PDB entry 5BPU | X-ray diffraction, 2.40 A resolution | chains A and B of the 3 polymer chains in the assembly

# Chain A (and B)
Molecule: Norrin
Source organism: Homo sapiens
Notes: chain B of this document is another copy of the same molecule, construct and numbering; everything in this record applies to it too
UniProt: Q00604 (NDP_HUMAN); residues 25-133 here = UniProt positions 25-133
Chain sequence (122 residues; numbered 22 to 143; the number before each row is that of its first residue):
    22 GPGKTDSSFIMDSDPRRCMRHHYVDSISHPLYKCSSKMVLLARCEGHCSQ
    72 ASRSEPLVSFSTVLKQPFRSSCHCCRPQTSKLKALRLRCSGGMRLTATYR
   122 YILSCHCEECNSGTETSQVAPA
Unresolved in the structure: 22-30, 142-143 (chain B: 22-34, 134-143)
Differences from the reference sequence: expression tag (22-24, 134-143)
Cystine bridges: Cys39-Cys96, Cys55-Cys110, Cys65-Cys126, Cys69-Cys128
UniProt features mapped onto this chain:
  - natural variant: Arg38 (R38C: In ND and EVR2), Cys39 (C39R: In ND), Arg41 (R41K: In EVR2; R41S: In persistent fetal vasculature syndrome), His42 (H42R: In EVR2), His43 (H43Q: In ND; H43R: In ND), Tyr44 (Y44C: In ND), Val45 (V45E: In ND; V45M: In ND), Lys54 (K54N: In EVR2), Cys55 (C55R: In ND), Lys58 (K58N: In ND and EVR2), Val60 (V60E: In ND), Leu61 (L61F: In ND; L61I: In EVR2; L61P: In ND), 30 further natural variant entries in UniProt
  - mutagenesis: Cys95 (C95A: Impairs oligomerization)
What the authors report for this chain:
  - self-association interface (contacts with another copy of this molecule); pairs are residue here / residue on that copy: Cys93-Cys95 (disulfide), Cys131-Cys131 (disulfide)
  - mutagenesis - R107E/R109E/R115L: decreased binding to heparin
  - mutagenesis - R107E/R109E/R115L: abolished signaling
  - mutagenesis - R107E/R109E/R115L: unchanged binding to Lrp6P1E1P2E2
  - disease-associated variants - K58N, R121W: decreased signaling
  - disease-associated variants - R121W: unchanged binding to heparin
  - disease-associated variants - R121W: decreased stability (proposed by the authors, not directly observed)

# Chain A / chain B interface
Cross-chain cystine bridges: Cys93(A)-Cys95(B), Cys95(A)-Cys93(B), Cys131(A)-Cys131(B)
Residue-residue contacts - 84 pairs, chain A then chain B:
  Tyr44(A) with Pro77(B)
  Ser49(A) with Phe81(B)
  His50(A) with Phe81(B)
  Pro51(A) with Phe81(B)
  Ala63(A) with Pro77(B)
  Arg64(A) with Ser75(B)
  Cys65(A) with Arg74(B); Ser75(B), hydrogen bond (backbone-backbone)
  Glu66(A) with Ala72(B); Ser73(B); Arg74(B)
  Gly67(A) with Ala72(B); Ser73(B), hydrogen bond (backbone-backbone)
  His68(A) with Ser70(B), hydrogen bond (side chain-backbone); Ala72(B)
  Cys69(A) with His68(B); Ser73(B)
  Ser70(A) with His68(B), hydrogen bond (backbone-side chain)
  Gln71(A) with His68(B)
  Ala72(A) with Gly67(B); His68(B), hydrogen bond (backbone-side chain)
  Ser73(A) with Cys65(B); Glu66(B); Gly67(B), hydrogen bond (backbone-backbone); Cys69(B); Cys95(B); Cys96(B), hydrogen bond (side chain-backbone)
  Arg74(A) with Cys65(B); Glu66(B)
  Ser75(A) with Arg64(B); Cys65(B), hydrogen bond (backbone-backbone); Cys96(B); Pro98(B); Ile123(B)
  Glu76(A) with Tyr44(B); Arg64(B), salt bridge
  Pro77(A) with Tyr44(B); Ala63(B); Arg121(B)
  Leu78(A) with Thr119(B); Tyr120(B)
  Val79(A) with Ile48(B), hydrophobic; Ala118(B), hydrophobic; Thr119(B)
  Ser80(A) with Ala118(B); Thr119(B), hydrogen bond (backbone-backbone)
  Phe81(A) with Ile48(B), hydrophobic; Ser49(B); His50(B); Pro51(B); Leu108(B), hydrophobic; Thr117(B); Ala118(B), hydrophobic
  Pro88(A) with Arg121(B)
  Phe89(A) with Pro98(B), hydrophobic; Arg121(B); Ile123(B), hydrophobic
  Cys93(A) with His94(B), hydrogen bond (side chain-backbone); Cys95(B), disulfide
  His94(A) with Cys93(B)
  Cys95(A) with Ser73(B); Cys93(B), disulfide
  Cys96(A) with Ser73(B), hydrogen bond (backbone-side chain); Arg74(B); Ser75(B)
  Arg97(A) with Cys131(B), hydrogen bond
  Pro98(A) with Ser75(B); Phe89(B), hydrophobic
  Leu103(A) with Leu85(B), hydrophobic
  Thr117(A) with Phe81(B)
  Ala118(A) with Ser80(B)
  Thr119(A) with Val79(B); Ser80(B), hydrogen bond (backbone-backbone); Ser82(B), hydrogen bond (side chain-backbone)
  Tyr120(A) with Leu78(B); Leu85(B), hydrophobic
  Arg121(A) with Pro77(B); Leu85(B); Pro88(B); Phe89(B)
  Ile123(A) with Phe89(B), hydrophobic
  Cys131(A) with Arg97(B); Cys131(B), disulfide
  Thr137(A) with Lys86(B)
Also at the interface, not in a pair above, chain A (47 interface residues in all): Ile48, Leu62, Ser82, Val84, Ser101, Leu108, Leu116
Also at the interface, not in a pair above, chain B (51 interface residues in all): Arg37, Asp46, Leu62, Gln71, Glu76, Thr83, Ser91, Ser101, Leu103, Asn132

# Overview
47 residues of chain A face 51 of chain B across their interface, with 3 disulfide bonds, 14 hydrogen bonds
and 1 salt bridge. Among the polar pairs are Glu76(A)-Arg64(B), His68(A)-Ser70(B) and Ala72(A)-His68(B). The
paper reports that K58N and R121W of chain A reduce signaling; a self-association interface involving
Cys93(A), Cys95(A) and Cys131(A).
Both chains are Norrin (Homo sapiens). Entry 5BPU (Crystal structure of Norrin, a Wnt signalling activator,
Crystal Form I) was determined by X-ray diffraction (same publication as 5BQC and 5BQE).
